PDB entry 1GS5 | X-ray diffraction, 1.50 A resolution | chain A

== Chain A ==
Protein: Acetylglutamate kinase
Source organism: Escherichia coli
Notes: EC 2.7.2.8
UniProtKB: P11445 (ARGB_ECOLI); numbering as in UniProt (aligned over 1-258)
Chain sequence (258 residues; row label = number of the first residue in the row):
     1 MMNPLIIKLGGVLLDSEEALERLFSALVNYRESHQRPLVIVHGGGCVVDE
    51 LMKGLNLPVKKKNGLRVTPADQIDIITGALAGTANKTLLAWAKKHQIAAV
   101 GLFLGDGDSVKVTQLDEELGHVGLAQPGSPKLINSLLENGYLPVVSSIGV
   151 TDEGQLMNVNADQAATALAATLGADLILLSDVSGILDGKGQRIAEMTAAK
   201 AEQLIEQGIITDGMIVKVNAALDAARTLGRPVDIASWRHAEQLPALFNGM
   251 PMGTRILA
Ligand contacts:
  - AMP-PNP (ANP; phosphoaminophosphonic acid-adenylate ester): K8, L9, G10, G11, G43, G44, G45, A161, D162, L179, S180, D181, V182, G184, I185, L186, I209, I210, T211, D212, G213, M214, K217
  - N-acetyl-L-glutamate (NLG): G43, G44, G45, K61, G64, L65, R66, L80, V122, S147, N158, V159, N160, A161

== In short ==
Ligands of chain A: N-acetyl-L-glutamate and AMP-PNP.
Chain A is Acetylglutamate kinase (Escherichia coli); the structure, N-acetyl-L-glutamate kinase from
Escherichia coli complexed with its substrate N-acetylglutamate and its substrate analog AMPPNP, was
determined by X-ray diffraction, deposited together with 1GSJ.
